6X1J - chains A and D of the 3 polymer chains in the assembly; structure by X-ray diffraction, 1.95 A resolution.

# Chain A
Molecule: Probable intron-encoded endonuclease 1
From: Wickerhamomyces canadensis
Notes: EC 3.1.-.-
Reference sequence: Q34807 (IEND1_WICCA); residue numbers follow UniProt; this construct covers 1-231
Chain sequence (231 residues; row label = number of the first residue in the row):
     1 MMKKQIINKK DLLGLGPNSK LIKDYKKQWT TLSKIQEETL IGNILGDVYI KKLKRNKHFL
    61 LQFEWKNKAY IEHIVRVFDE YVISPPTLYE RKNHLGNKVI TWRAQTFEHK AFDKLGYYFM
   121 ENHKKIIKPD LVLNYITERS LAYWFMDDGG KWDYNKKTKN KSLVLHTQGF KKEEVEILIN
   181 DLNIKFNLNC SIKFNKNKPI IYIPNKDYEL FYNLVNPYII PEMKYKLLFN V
Not modelled in the structure: 1-5

# Chain D
Molecule: 25-nt DNA strand
Sequence (25 nucleotides; numbered 1 to 25; the number before each row is that of its first residue):
     1 GGTATTACCC TGTTATCCCT AGCGT

# Chain A / chain D interface
Contacting residue pairs - 45 pairs, chain A then chain D:
  Pro-17(A) / DT6(D)  base contact
  Pro-17(A) / DA7(D)  sugar contact
  Asn-18(A) / DA4(D)  base contact
  Asn-18(A) / DT5(D)  hydrogen bond to the base
  Lys-23(A) / DT5(D)  hydrogen bond to the phosphate
  Lys-23(A) / DT6(D)  salt bridge to the phosphate
  Lys-26(A) / DA7(D)  salt bridge to the phosphate
  Asp-47(A) / DC17(D)  phosphate contact
  Arg-55(A) / DT6(D)  base contact
  Lys-57(A) / DT6(D)  phosphate contact
  Gln-62(A) / DC9(D)  base contact
  Ile-83(A) / DA7(D)  phosphate contact
  Ile-83(A) / DC8(D)  phosphate contact
  Ser-84(A) / DC8(D)  hydrogen bond to the phosphate
  Tyr-89(A) / DC9(D)  sugar contact
  Arg-91(A) / DT11(D)  base contact
  Arg-91(A) / DG12(D)  hydrogen bond to the base
  Arg-91(A) / DT13(D)  base contact
  Arg-103(A) / DC10(D)  base contact
  Arg-103(A) / DT11(D)  hydrogen bond to the base
  Gln-105(A) / DC8(D)  base contact
  Gln-105(A) / DC9(D)  hydrogen bond to the base
  Phe-107(A) / DA7(D)  phosphate contact
  Glu-108(A) / DT6(D)  sugar contact
  Glu-108(A) / DA7(D)  hydrogen bond to the phosphate
  Asp-147(A) / DC17(D)  phosphate contact
  Asp-148(A) / DC17(D)  phosphate contact
  Gly-149(A) / DC17(D)  sugar contact
  Gly-149(A) / DC18(D)  phosphate contact
  Gly-150(A) / DC18(D)  phosphate contact
  Tyr-154(A) / DC17(D)  sugar contact
  Tyr-154(A) / DC18(D)  hydrogen bond to the phosphate
  Tyr-154(A) / DC19(D)  base contact
  His-166(A) / DT16(D)  sugar contact
  His-166(A) / DC17(D)  base contact
  Gln-168(A) / DA15(D)  phosphate contact
  Gln-168(A) / DT16(D)  phosphate contact
  Gln-168(A) / DC17(D)  base contact
  Gly-169(A) / DA15(D)  hydrogen bond to the phosphate
  Gly-169(A) / DT16(D)  hydrogen bond to the phosphate
  Asn-195(A) / DC17(D)  hydrogen bond to the base
  Lys-196(A) / DT16(D)  hydrogen bond to the base
  Lys-198(A) / DA15(D)  salt bridge to the phosphate
  Tyr-225(A) / DC18(D)  phosphate contact
  Lys-226(A) / DC18(D)  phosphate contact
Also at the interface, not in a pair above, chain A (31 interface residues in all): Ile-22, Lys-151
Also at the interface, not in a pair above, chain D (16 interface residues in all): DT20

# Overview
31 residues of chain A and 16 residues of chain D are in contact, with 12 hydrogen bonds and 3 salt bridges.
Polar pairs include Asn-18(A)/DT5(D), Arg-91(A)/DG12(D) and Arg-103(A)/DT11(D).
Here chain A is Probable intron-encoded endonuclease 1 (Wickerhamomyces canadensis) and chain D is a 25-nt DNA
strand. Entry 6X1J (The homing endonuclease I-WcaI bound to its DNA recognition sequence) was determined by
X-ray diffraction.
